PDB entry 8Y6W | electron microscopy, 3.19 A resolution | chains A and B of the 5 polymer chains in the assembly

== Chain A ==
Name: Guanine nucleotide-binding protein G(i) subunit alpha-1
Organism: Homo sapiens
UniProtKB: P63096 (GNAI1_HUMAN); residues 1-354 here = UniProt positions 1-354
Sequence (354 residues; numbered 1 to 354; the number before each row is that of its first residue):
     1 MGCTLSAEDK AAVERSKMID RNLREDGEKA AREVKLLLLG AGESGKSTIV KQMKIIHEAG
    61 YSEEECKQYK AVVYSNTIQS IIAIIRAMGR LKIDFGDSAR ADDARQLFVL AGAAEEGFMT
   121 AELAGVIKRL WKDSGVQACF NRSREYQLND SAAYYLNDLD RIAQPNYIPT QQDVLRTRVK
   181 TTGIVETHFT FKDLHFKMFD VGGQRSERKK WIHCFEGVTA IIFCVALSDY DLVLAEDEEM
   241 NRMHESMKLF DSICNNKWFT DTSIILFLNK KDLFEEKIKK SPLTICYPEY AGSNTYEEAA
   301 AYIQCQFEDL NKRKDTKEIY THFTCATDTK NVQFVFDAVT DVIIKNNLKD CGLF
Disordered / not traced: 1-3, 54-181, 233-240
Swiss-Prot annotation at these positions:
  - region: Lys35 to Thr48 (G1 motif), Asp173 to Thr181 (G2 motif), Phe196 to Arg205 (G3 motif), Ile265 to Asp272 (G4 motif), Thr324 to Thr329 (G5 motif)
  - binding site (GTP): Glu43 to Thr48, Ser151, Leu175 to Thr181, Asp200 to Gln204, Asn269 to Asp272, Ala326
  - binding site (Mg(2+)): Ser47, Thr181
  - modified residue: Arg178 (ADP-ribosylarginine), Gln204 (Deamidated glutamine), Cys351 (ADP-ribosylcysteine)
  - lipidation: Gly2 (N-myristoyl glycine), Cys3 (S-palmitoyl cysteine)
  - natural variant: Gly40 (G40C: In NEDHISB; G40R: In NEDHISB), Gly45 (G45D: In NEDHISB), Thr48 (T48I: In NEDHISB; T48K: In NEDHISB), Gln52 (Q52P: In NEDHISB), Ser75 (deletion: In NEDHISB; uncertain significance), Gln172 (deletion: In NEDHISB), Asp173 (D173V: In NEDHISB), Glu186 to Phe189 (deletion: In NEDHISB; uncertain significance), Cys224 (C224Y: In NEDHISB), Lys270 (K270N: In NEDHISB; K270R: In NEDHISB), Asp272 (D272G: In NEDHISB), Ala326 (A326P: In NEDHISB), 1 further natural variant entry in UniProt
  - mutagenesis: Gly42 (G42R: Abolishes switch to an activated conformation and dissociation from beta and gamma subunits upon GTP binding. Abolishes interaction with RGS family members), Glu116 (E116L: Enhances interaction (inactive GDP-bound) with RGS14), Gln147 (Q147L: Enhances interaction (inactive GDP-bound) with RGS14), Glu245 (E245L: Enhances interaction (inactive GDP-bound) with RGS14)

== Chain B ==
Name: Guanine nucleotide-binding protein G(I)/G(S)/G(T) subunit beta-1
Organism: Homo sapiens
UniProtKB: P62873 (GBB1_HUMAN); numbering as in UniProt (aligned over 2-340)
Sequence (357 residues; numbered -16 to 340; the number before each row is that of its first residue; numbers below 1 keep their minus sign (His-16 is residue -16)):
   -16 HHHHHHLEVL FQGPGSSGSE LDQLRQEAEQ LKNQIRDARK ACADATLSQI TNNIDPVGRI
    44 QMRTRRTLRG HLAKIYAMHW GTDSRLLVSA SQDGKLIIWD SYTTNKVHAI PLRSSWVMTC
   104 AYAPSGNYVA CGGLDNICSI YNLKTREGNV RVSRELAGHT GYLSCCRFLD DNQIVTSSGD
   164 TTCALWDIET GQQTTTFTGH TGDVMSLSLA PDTRLFVSGA CDASAKLWDV REGMCRQTFT
   224 GHESDINAIC FFPNGNAFAT GSDDATCRLF DLRADQELMT YSHDNIICGI TSVSFSKSGR
   284 LLLAGYDDFN CNVWDALKAD RAGVLAGHDN RVSCLGVTDD GMAVATGSWD SFLKIWN
Disordered / not traced: -16 to 3
Construct notes: expression tag (-16 to 1)
Swiss-Prot annotation at these positions:
  - modified residue: Ser2 (N-acetylserine), His266 (Phosphohistidine)
  - natural variant: Leu30 (L30F: In MRD42; uncertain significance), Arg52 (R52G: In MRD42), Gly64 (G64V: In MRD42), Asp76 (D76E: In MRD42; D76G: In MRD42), Gly77 (G77S: In MRD42), Lys78 (K78R: In MRD42), Ile80 (I80N: In MRD42; I80T: In MRD42), His91 (H91R: In MRD42; uncertain significance), Ala92 (A92T: In MRD42), Pro94 (P94S: In MRD42), Leu95 (L95P: In MRD42), Arg96 (R96L: In MRD42), 5 further natural variant entries in UniProt

== Interface between chain A and chain B ==
Pairs across the interface (48):
  Val13(A) with Asn88(B)
  Arg15(A) with Val90(B), hydrogen bond (side chain-backbone); His91(B)
  Ser16(A) with Asn88(B); Lys89(B), hydrogen bond (side chain-backbone)
  Ile19(A) with Lys89(B); Val90(B); Ala92(B), hydrophobic
  Asp20(A) with Lys89(B), salt bridge
  Leu23(A) with Leu55(B); Ile80(B), hydrophobic; Lys89(B)
  Asp26(A) with Lys78(B), salt bridge
  Gly27(A) with Leu55(B)
  Gly183(A) with Leu117(B); Asn119(B)
  Ile184(A) with Trp99(B); Leu117(B)
  Phe199(A) with Trp99(B), hydrophobic
  Gln204(A) with Leu117(B); Asn119(B), hydrogen bond; Gly144(B); Tyr145(B), hydrogen bond (side chain-backbone)
  Ser206(A) with Tyr145(B); Asp186(B)
  Glu207(A) with Asp186(B), hydrogen bond (backbone-side chain); Cys204(B), hydrogen bond
  Lys209(A) with Asp228(B), salt bridge
  Lys210(A) with Met101(B); Tyr145(B); Met188(B); Cys204(B); Asp228(B), salt bridge; Asn230(B), hydrogen bond; Asp246(B), salt bridge
  Trp211(A) with Leu117(B), hydrophobic; Tyr145(B)
  His213(A) with Lys57(B), hydrogen bond (backbone-side chain); Tyr59(B), hydrogen bond; Trp332(B)
  Cys214(A) with Tyr59(B); Gln75(B); Trp99(B)
  Phe215(A) with Trp99(B), hydrophobic; Leu117(B), hydrophobic
  Glu216(A) with Lys57(B), salt bridge
  Trp258(A) with Arg314(B); Trp332(B), hydrophobic
Interface residues without a listed pair, chain A (25 interface residues in all): Ala12, Thr182, Glu186
Interface residues without a listed pair, chain B (29 interface residues in all): Arg52, Gly53, Asp118, Gly162

== In short ==
Chain A and chain B form an interface of 25 and 29 residues respectively; the contacts include 9 hydrogen
bonds and 6 salt bridges. Polar contacts include Asp20(A)-Lys89(B), Asp26(A)-Lys78(B) and Lys209(A)-Asp228(B).
Chain A is Guanine nucleotide-binding protein G(i) subunit alpha-1 and chain B is Guanine nucleotide-binding
protein G(I)/G(S)/G(T) subunit beta-1, both from Homo sapiens; the structure, TUG-1375 and 4-CMTB-bound human
FFA2 in complex with Gi, was determined by electron microscopy.
